Entry 1LBI (X-ray diffraction, 2.70 A resolution); this record covers chains C and D of the 4 polymer chains in the assembly.

[Chain C (and D)]
Molecule: Lac repressor
From: Escherichia coli
Notes: chain D of this document is another copy of the same molecule, construct and numbering; everything in this record applies to it too
UniProt: P03023 (LACI_ECOLI); numbering as in UniProt (aligned over 1-360)
Chain sequence (360 residues; row label = number of the first residue in the row):
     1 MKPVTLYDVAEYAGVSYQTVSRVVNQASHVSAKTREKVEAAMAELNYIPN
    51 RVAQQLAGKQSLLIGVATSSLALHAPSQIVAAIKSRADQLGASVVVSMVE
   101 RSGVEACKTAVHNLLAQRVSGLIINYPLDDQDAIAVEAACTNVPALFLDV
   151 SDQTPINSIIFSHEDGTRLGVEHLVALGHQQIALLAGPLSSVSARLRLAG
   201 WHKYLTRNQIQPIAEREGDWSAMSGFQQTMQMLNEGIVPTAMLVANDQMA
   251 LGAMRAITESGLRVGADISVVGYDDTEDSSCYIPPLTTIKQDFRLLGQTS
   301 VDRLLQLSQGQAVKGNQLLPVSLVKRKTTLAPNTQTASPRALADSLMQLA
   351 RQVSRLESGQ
Disordered / not traced: 1-61, 358-360
Differences from the reference sequence: conflict Thr-109 (Ala in P03023), Leu-286 (Ser in P03023)
Curated features (UniProtKB/Swiss-Prot):
  - DNA-binding region: Leu-6 to Asn-25 (H-T-H motif)
  - natural variant: Tyr-282 (Y282D: In T41 mutant)
  - mutagenesis: Tyr-17 (Y17H: Broadening of specificity), Arg-22 (R22N: Recognizes an operator variant)
From the paper describing this entry:
  - allosteric site: Leu-90 to Glu-100 (proposed by the authors, not directly observed)

[Chain C / chain D interface]
Contacting residue pairs (84; chain C residue first):
  Ser-70(C) with Ala-81(D); Lys-84(D)
  Ala-72(C) with Ser-77(D); Ala-81(D), hydrophobic
  His-74(C) with His-74(D), hydrogen bond; Asp-278(D), salt bridge
  Ser-77(C) with Ala-72(D)
  Val-80(C) with Met-98(D), hydrophobic
  Ala-81(C) with Ser-70(D)
  Lys-84(C) with Ser-70(D); Met-98(D), hydrogen bond (side chain-backbone); Val-99(D); Glu-100(D); Arg-101(D)
  Asp-88(C) with Arg-101(D), salt bridge
  Ser-93(C) with Asn-113(D)
  Val-94(C) with Asn-113(D)
  Val-95(C) with Val-95(D), hydrophobic; Val-96(D); Gln-117(D)
  Val-96(C) with Val-95(D); Val-96(D), hydrogen bond (backbone-backbone)
  Met-98(C) with Val-80(D); Ala-81(D), hydrophobic; Lys-84(D)
  Glu-100(C) with Lys-84(D), salt bridge; Asp-88(D)
  Asn-113(C) with Ser-93(D)
  Ala-116(C) with Arg-118(D)
  Gln-117(C) with Leu-63(D); Val-95(D); Gln-117(D), hydrogen bond (backbone-side chain)
  Arg-118(C) with Gln-117(D); Arg-118(D)
  Ala-222(C) with Cys-281(D), hydrophobic
  Met-223(C) with Ser-280(D); Cys-281(D), hydrophobic
  Leu-251(C) with Cys-281(D); Ile-283(D), hydrophobic
  Arg-255(C) with Ser-280(D), hydrogen bond (side chain-backbone); Cys-281(D); Tyr-282(D)
  Asp-278(C) with His-74(D), salt bridge; Gln-248(D), hydrogen bond; Leu-251(D); Tyr-282(D)
  Ser-280(C) with Met-223(D); Arg-255(D), hydrogen bond (backbone-side chain)
  Cys-281(C) with Ala-222(D); Met-223(D), hydrophobic; Leu-251(D); Arg-255(D)
  Tyr-282(C) with Leu-251(D), hydrophobic; Arg-255(D)
  Ile-283(C) with Arg-255(D); Ile-283(D), hydrophobic
  Pro-285(C) with Arg-255(D); Glu-259(D)
  Thr-334(C) with Arg-355(D)
  Gln-335(C) with Leu-356(D)
  Thr-336(C) with Leu-356(D)
  Arg-340(C) with Glu-259(D), salt bridge
  Leu-342(C) with Leu-349(D), hydrophobic; Gln-352(D); Val-353(D)
  Ser-345(C) with Leu-349(D)
  Leu-346(C) with Leu-349(D), hydrophobic
  Met-347(C) with Glu-259(D); Gly-261(D)
  Gln-348(C) with Gly-261(D)
  Leu-349(C) with Ser-345(D); Leu-346(D), hydrophobic; Leu-349(D), hydrophobic
  Arg-351(C) with Val-238(D); Ser-260(D), hydrogen bond (side chain-backbone); Leu-262(D)
  Gln-352(C) with Ser-338(D), hydrogen bond (backbone-side chain); Leu-342(D)
  Val-353(C) with Leu-342(D), hydrophobic
  Arg-355(C) with Thr-334(D); Gln-335(D), hydrogen bond (side chain-backbone); Thr-336(D)
  Leu-356(C) with Ser-338(D); Leu-342(D), hydrophobic
Also at the interface, not in a pair above, chain C (54 interface residues in all): Leu-63, Gln-78, Ser-97, Phe-226, Gln-248, Gly-252, Met-254, Thr-258, Glu-259, Ala-337, Asp-344
Also at the interface, not in a pair above, chain D (56 interface residues in all): Gln-78, Val-94, Ser-97, Ala-116, Phe-226, Gly-252, Met-254, Thr-258, Arg-263, Pro-285

[In short]
54 residues of chain C and 56 residues of chain D are in contact, with 10 hydrogen bonds and 5 salt bridges.
Among the polar pairs are His-74(C)/Asp-278(D), Asp-88(C)/Arg-101(D) and Glu-100(C)/Lys-84(D). UniProt lists 2
mutagenesis sites on chain C. The paper reports an allosteric site at Leu-90(C).
Chain C and chain D are both Lac repressor (Escherichia coli); the structure, Lac repressor, was determined by
X-ray diffraction, deposited together with 1LBH and 1LBG.
